Entry 1T34 (X-ray diffraction, 2.95 A resolution); this record covers chains A and B of the 3 polymer chains in the assembly.

[Chain A (and B)]
Molecule: Atrial natriuretic peptide receptor A
Organism: Rattus norvegicus
Notes: fragment: hormone binding domain (residues 1-435); chain B of this document is another copy of the same molecule, construct and numbering; everything in this record applies to it too
UniProtKB: P18910 (ANPA_RAT); residues 1-435 here correspond to UniProt positions 29-463 (UniProt number = residue number + 28)
Amino-acid sequence (435 residues; numbered 1 to 435; the number before each row is that of its first residue):
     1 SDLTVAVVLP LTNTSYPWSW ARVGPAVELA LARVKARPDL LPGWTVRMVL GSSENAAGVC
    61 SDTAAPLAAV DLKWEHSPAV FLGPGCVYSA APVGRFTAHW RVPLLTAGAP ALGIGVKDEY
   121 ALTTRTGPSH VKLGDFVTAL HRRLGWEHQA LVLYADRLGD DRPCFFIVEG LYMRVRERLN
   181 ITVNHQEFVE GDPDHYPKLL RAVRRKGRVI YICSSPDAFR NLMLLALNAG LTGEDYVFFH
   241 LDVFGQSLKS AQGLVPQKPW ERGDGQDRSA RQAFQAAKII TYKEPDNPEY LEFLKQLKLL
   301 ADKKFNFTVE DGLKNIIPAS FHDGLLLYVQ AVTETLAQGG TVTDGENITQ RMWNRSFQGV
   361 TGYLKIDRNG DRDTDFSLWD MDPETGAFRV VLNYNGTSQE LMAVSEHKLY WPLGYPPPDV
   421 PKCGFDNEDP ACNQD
Not modelled in the structure: 427-435 (chain B: 253-256, 426-435)
Disulfide bonds: Cys60-Cys86, Cys164-Cys213
Covalently attached groups: N-acetylglucosamine (NAG) linked to Asn13, Asn395

[Interface between chain A and chain B]
Contacting residue pairs (16; chain A residue first):
  Asp62(A) - Arg95(B)  salt bridge
  Thr63(A) - Arg95(B)
  Thr63(A) - Phe96(B)
  Pro66(A) - Phe96(B)  hydrophobic
  Leu67(A) - Phe96(B)  hydrophobic
  Leu67(A) - His99(B)
  Val70(A) - Leu67(B)  hydrophobic
  Val70(A) - Val70(B)  hydrophobic
  Arg95(A) - Asp62(B)  salt bridge
  Arg95(A) - Thr63(B)
  Phe96(A) - Thr63(B)
  Phe96(A) - Pro66(B)  hydrophobic
  Phe96(A) - Leu67(B)  hydrophobic
  His99(A) - Leu67(B)
  Trp100(A) - Leu67(B)  hydrophobic
  Glu119(A) - Asp62(B)
Other interface residues (no listed pair), chain B (9 interface residues in all): Trp100

[Overview]
The interface between chain A and chain B involves 10 residues on one side and 9 on the other, with 2 salt
bridges. Its one salt-bridged contact is Asp62(A)-Arg95(B). Covalently linked N-acetylglucosamine: at Asn13(A)
and Asn395(A).
Chain A and chain B are both Atrial natriuretic peptide receptor A (Rattus norvegicus); the structure,
Rotation mechanism for transmembrane signaling by the atrial natriuretic peptide receptor, was determined by
X-ray diffraction.
